6PSU - chains J and K of the 10 polymer chains in the assembly; structure by electron microscopy, 3.90 A resolution.

[Chain J]
Protein: DNA-directed RNA polymerase subunit beta'
From: Escherichia coli
Notes: EC 2.7.7.6
UniProt: P0A8T7 (RPOC_ECOLI); residues 2-1407 here = UniProt positions 2-1407
Sequence (1430 residues; row label = number of the first residue in the row):
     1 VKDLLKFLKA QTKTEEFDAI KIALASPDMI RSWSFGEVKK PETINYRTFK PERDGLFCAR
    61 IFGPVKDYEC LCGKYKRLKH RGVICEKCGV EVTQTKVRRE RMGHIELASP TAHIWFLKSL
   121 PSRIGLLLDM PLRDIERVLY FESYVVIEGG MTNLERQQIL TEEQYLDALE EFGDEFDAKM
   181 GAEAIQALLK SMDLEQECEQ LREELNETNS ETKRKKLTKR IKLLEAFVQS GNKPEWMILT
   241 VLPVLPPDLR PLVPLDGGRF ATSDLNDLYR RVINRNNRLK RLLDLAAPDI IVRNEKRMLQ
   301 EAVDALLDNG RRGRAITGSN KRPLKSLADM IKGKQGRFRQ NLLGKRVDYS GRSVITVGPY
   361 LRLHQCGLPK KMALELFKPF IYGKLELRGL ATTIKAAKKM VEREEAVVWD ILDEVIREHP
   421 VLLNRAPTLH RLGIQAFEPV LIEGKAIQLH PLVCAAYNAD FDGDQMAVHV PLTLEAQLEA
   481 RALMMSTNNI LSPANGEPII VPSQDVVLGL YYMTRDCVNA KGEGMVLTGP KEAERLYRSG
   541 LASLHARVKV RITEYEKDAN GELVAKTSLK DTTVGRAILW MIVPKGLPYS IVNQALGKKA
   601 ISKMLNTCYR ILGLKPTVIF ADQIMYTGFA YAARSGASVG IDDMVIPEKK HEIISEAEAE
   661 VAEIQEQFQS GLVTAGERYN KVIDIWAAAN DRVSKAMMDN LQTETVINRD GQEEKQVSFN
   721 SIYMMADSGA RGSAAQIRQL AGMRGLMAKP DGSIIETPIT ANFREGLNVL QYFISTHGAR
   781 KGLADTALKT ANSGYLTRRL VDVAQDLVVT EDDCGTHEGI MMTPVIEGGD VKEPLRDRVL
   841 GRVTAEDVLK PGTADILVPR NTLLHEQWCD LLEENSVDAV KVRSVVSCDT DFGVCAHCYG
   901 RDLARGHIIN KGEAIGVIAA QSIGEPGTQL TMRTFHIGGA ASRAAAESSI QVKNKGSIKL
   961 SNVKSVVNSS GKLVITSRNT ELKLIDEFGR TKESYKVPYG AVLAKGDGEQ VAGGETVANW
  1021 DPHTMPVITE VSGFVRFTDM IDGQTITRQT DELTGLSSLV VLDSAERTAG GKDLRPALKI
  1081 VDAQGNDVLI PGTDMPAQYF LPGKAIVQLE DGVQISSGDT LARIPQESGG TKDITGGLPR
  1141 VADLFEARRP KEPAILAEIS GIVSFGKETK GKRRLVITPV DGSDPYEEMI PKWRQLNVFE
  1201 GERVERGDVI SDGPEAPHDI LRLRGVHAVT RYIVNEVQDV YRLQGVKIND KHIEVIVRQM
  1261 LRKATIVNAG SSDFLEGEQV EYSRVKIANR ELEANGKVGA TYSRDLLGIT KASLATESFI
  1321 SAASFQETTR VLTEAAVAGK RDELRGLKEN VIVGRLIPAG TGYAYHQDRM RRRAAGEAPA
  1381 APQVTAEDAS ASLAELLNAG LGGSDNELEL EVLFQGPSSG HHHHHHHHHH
Unresolved in the structure: 1-15, 938-947, 1127-1132, 1376-1430
Sequence notes: expression tag (1, 1408-1430)
Bound ions: Zn2+ site 1: Cys70, Cys85, Cys88; Mg2+: Asp460, Asp462, Asp464; Zn2+ site 2: Cys888, Cys895, Cys898
Ligand contacts: chapso (1N7): Thr931, Phe935, Ile937, Leu1243, Gln1244
Curated features (UniProtKB/Swiss-Prot):
  - binding site (Zn(2+)): Cys70, Cys72, Cys85, Cys88, Cys814, Cys888, Cys895, Cys898
  - binding site (Mg(2+)): Asp460, Asp462, Asp464
  - modified residue: Lys983 (N6-acetyllysine)
  - mutagenesis: Gln504 (Q504P: Resistant to antibiotics salinamide A and B), Asn690 (N690D: Resistant to antibiotics salinamide A and B), Met697 (M697V: Resistant to antibiotics salinamide A and B), Ala735 (A735T: Resistant to antibiotics salinamide A and B), Arg738 (R738C/H/P/S: Resistant to antibiotics salinamide A and B), Ala748 (A748E: Resistant to antibiotics salinamide A and B), Pro758 (P758S/T: Resistant to antibiotics salinamide A and B), Phe763 (F763C: Resistant to antibiotics salinamide A and B), Ser775 (S775A: Resistant to antibiotics salinamide A and B), Ala779 (A779T/V: Resistant to antibiotics salinamide A and B), Arg780 (R780C: Resistant to antibiotics salinamide A and B), Gly782 (G782A/C: Resistant to antibiotics salinamide A and B), 1 further mutagenesis entry in UniProt

[Chain K]
Protein: DNA-directed RNA polymerase subunit omega
From: Escherichia coli
Notes: EC 2.7.7.6
UniProt: P0A802 (RPOZ_ECO57); numbering as in UniProt (aligned over 1-91)
Sequence (91 residues; each row starts with the number of its first residue):
     1 MARVTVQDAV EKIGNRFDLV LVAARRARQM QVGGKDPLVP EENDKTTVIA LREIEEGLIN
    61 NQILDVRERQ EQQEQEAAEL QAVTAIAEGR R
Unresolved in the structure: 1-2, 75-91

[Interface between chain J and chain K]
Contacting residue pairs (38; chain J residue first):
  Arg417(J) - Glu42(K)
  Arg417(J) - Asn43(K)  hydrogen bond (side chain-backbone)
  Arg417(J) - Asp44(K)  salt bridge
  Glu418(J) - Arg3(K)
  Glu418(J) - Lys45(K)
  Glu418(J) - Val48(K)
  Glu438(J) - Arg3(K)
  Leu474(J) - Ala27(K)  hydrophobic
  Leu474(J) - Arg28(K)
  Leu474(J) - Thr47(K)
  Glu475(J) - Ala24(K)
  Glu475(J) - Arg28(K)  salt bridge
  Gln477(J) - Thr47(K)
  Leu478(J) - Val20(K)  hydrophobic
  Leu478(J) - Ala23(K)  hydrophobic
  Leu478(J) - Ala24(K)
  Leu478(J) - Leu51(K)  hydrophobic
  Glu479(J) - Val20(K)
  Arg481(J) - Arg3(K)
  Arg481(J) - Leu51(K)
  Ala482(J) - Val6(K)
  Ala482(J) - Arg16(K)  hydrogen bond (backbone-side chain)
  Ala482(J) - Val20(K)  hydrophobic
  Leu483(J) - Arg16(K)
  Leu483(J) - Phe17(K)  hydrophobic
  Thr487(J) - Val4(K)  hydrogen bond (side chain-backbone)
  Thr487(J) - Thr5(K)
  Asn488(J) - Thr5(K)
  Asn488(J) - Val6(K)
  Leu614(J) - Thr5(K)
  Leu614(J) - Gln7(K)
  Lys615(J) - Gln7(K)  hydrogen bond
  Lys615(J) - Asp8(K)  salt bridge
  Arg905(J) - Arg16(K)
  Asn910(J) - Asn15(K)
  Lys911(J) - Asn15(K)  hydrogen bond (backbone-side chain)
  Glu913(J) - Phe17(K)
  Gly1360(J) - Phe17(K)
Also at the interface, not in a pair above, chain J (27 interface residues in all): Glu414, Thr473, Met485, His907, Gly912, Thr1361, Ala1364
Also at the interface, not in a pair above, chain K (25 interface residues in all): Gly14, Leu19, Leu21, Gln31

[Summary]
27 residues of chain J and 25 residues of chain K are in contact, with 5 hydrogen bonds and 3 salt bridges.
Polar contacts include Arg417(J)-Asp44(K), Glu475(J)-Arg28(K) and Lys615(J)-Asp8(K). Bound to chain J: chapso.
Here chain J is DNA-directed RNA polymerase subunit beta' and chain K is DNA-directed RNA polymerase subunit
omega, both from Escherichia coli. Entry 6PSU (Escherichia coli RNA polymerase promoter unwinding intermediate
(TRPi2) with TraR and rpsT P2 promoter) was determined by electron microscopy (same publication as 6PSQ, 6PSR,
6PSS, 6PST, 6PSV and 6PSW).
